PDB entry 7QDZ | electron microscopy, 3.60 A resolution | chains A and B of the 5 polymer chains in the assembly

# Chain A
Protein: Helicase SKI2W
From: Homo sapiens
Notes: EC 3.6.4.-
UniProtKB: Q15477 (SKIV2_HUMAN); residue numbers follow UniProt; this construct covers 1-1246
Amino-acid sequence (1246 residues; numbered 1 to 1246; the number before each row is that of its first residue):
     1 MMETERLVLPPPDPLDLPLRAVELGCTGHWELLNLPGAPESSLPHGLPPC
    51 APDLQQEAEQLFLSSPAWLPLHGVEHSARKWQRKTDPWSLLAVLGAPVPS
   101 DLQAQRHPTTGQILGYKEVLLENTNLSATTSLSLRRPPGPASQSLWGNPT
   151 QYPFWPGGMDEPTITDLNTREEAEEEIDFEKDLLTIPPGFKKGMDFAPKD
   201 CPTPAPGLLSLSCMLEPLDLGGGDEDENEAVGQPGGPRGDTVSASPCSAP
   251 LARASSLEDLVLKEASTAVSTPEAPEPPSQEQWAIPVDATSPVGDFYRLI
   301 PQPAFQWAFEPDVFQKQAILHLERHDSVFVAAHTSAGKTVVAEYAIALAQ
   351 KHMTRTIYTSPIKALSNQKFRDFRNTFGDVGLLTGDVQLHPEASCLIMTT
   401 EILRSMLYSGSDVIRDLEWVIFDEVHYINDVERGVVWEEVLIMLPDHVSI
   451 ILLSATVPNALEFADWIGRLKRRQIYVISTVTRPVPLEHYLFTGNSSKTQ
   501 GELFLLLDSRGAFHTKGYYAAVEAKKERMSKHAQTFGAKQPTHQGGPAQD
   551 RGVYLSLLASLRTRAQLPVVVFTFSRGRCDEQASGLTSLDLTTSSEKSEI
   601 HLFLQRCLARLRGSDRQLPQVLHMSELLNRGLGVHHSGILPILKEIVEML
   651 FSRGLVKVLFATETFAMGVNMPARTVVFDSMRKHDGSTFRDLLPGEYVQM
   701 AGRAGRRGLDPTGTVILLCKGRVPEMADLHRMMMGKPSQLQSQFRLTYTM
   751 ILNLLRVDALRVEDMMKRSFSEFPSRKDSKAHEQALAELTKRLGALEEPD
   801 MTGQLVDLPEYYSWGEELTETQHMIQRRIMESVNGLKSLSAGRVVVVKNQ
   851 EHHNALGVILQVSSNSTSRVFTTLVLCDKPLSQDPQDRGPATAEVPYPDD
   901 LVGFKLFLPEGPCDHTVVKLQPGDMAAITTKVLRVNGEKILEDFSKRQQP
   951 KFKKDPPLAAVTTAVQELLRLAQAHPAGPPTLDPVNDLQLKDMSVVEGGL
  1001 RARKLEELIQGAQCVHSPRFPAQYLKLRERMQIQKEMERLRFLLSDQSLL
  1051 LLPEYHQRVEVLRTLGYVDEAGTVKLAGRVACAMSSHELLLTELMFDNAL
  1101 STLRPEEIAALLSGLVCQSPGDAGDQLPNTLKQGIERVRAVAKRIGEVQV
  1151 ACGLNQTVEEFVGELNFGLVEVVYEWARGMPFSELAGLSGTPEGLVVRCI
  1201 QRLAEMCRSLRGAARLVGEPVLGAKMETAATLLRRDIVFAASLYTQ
Disordered / not traced: 202-204, 210-250, 264-280, 530-545
Swiss-Prot annotation at these positions:
  - motif: Asp423 to His426 (DEVH box)
  - binding site (ATP): Ala332 to Thr339
  - modified residue (Phosphoserine): Ser245, Ser256
What the authors report for this chain:
  - disease-associated variants - R888DEL (proposed by the authors, not directly observed)
  - disease-associated variants - E438K, W466G, R483C, Q1034DEL (citing earlier work)
  - mutagenesis - E424Q: abolished catalytic activity
  - disease-associated variants - V341G: abolished catalytic activity
  - disease-associated variants - A332P, E438K, R483C: decreased catalytic activity (proposed by the authors, not directly observed)

# Chain B
Protein: Tetratricopeptide repeat protein 37
From: Homo sapiens
UniProtKB: Q6PGP7 (TTC37_HUMAN); numbering as in UniProt (aligned over 1-1564)
Amino-acid sequence (1589 residues; numbered -24 to 1564; the number before each row is that of its first residue; numbers below 1 keep their minus sign (Met-24 is residue -24)):
   -24 MKHHHHHHHHHHSAGLEVLFQGPDSMSSKEVKTALKSARDAIRNKEYKEA
    26 LKHCKTVLKQEKNNYNAWVFIGVAAAELEQPDQAQSAYKKAAELEPDQLL
    76 AWQGLANLYEKYNHINAKDDLPGVYQKLLDLYESVDKQKWCDVCKKLVDL
   126 YYQEKKHLEVARTWHKLIKTRQEQGAENEELHQLWRKLTQFLAESTEDQN
   176 NETQQLLFTAFENALGLSDKIPSEDHQVLYRHFIQSLSKFPHESARLKKA
   226 CEGMINIYPTVQYPLEVLCLHLIESGNLTDEGQQYCCRLVEMDSKSGPGL
   276 IGLGIKALQDKKYEDAVRNLTEGLKESPVCTSGWYHLAEAQVKMHRPKEA
   326 VLSCSQALKIVDNLGASGNSLYQRNLCLHLKAEALIKLSDYDSSEEAIRT
   376 LDQISDADNIPGLLVLKSLAYRNKGSFDEAAKIMEDLLSSYPDLAEVHAL
   426 EALIHFTKKDYLQAEKCFQRALEKDTEVAEYHYQLGLTYWFMGEETRKDK
   476 TKALTHFLKAARLDTYMGKVFCYLGHYYRDVVGDKNRARGCYRKAFELDD
   526 TDAESGAAAVDLSVELEDMEMALAILTTVTQKASAGTAKWAWLRRGLYYL
   576 KAGQHSQAVADLQAALRADPKDFNCWESLGEAYLSRGGYTTALKSFTKAS
   626 ELNPESIYSVFKVAAIQQILGKYKEAVAQYQMIIKKKEDYVPALKGLGEC
   676 HLMMAKAALVDYLDGKAVDYIEKALEYFTCALQHRADVSCLWKLAGDACT
   726 CLYAVAPSKVNVHVLGVLLGQKEGKQVLKKNELLHLGGRCYGRALKLMST
   776 SNTWCDLGINYYRQAQHLAETGSNMNDLKELLEKSLHCLKKAVRLDSNNH
   826 LYWNALGVVACYSGIGNYALAQHCFIKSIQSEQINAVAWTNLGVLYLTNE
   876 NIEQAHEAFKMAQSLDPSYLMCWIGQALIAEAVGSYDTMDLFRHTTELNM
   926 HTEGALGYAYWVCTTLQDKSNRETELYQYNILQMNAIPAAQVILNKYVER
   976 IQNYAPAFTMLGYLNEHLQLKKEAANAYQRAILLLQTAEDQDTYNVAIRN
  1026 YGRLLCSTGEYDKAIQAFKSTPLEVLEDIIGFALALFMKGLYKESSKAYE
  1076 RALSIVESEQDKAHILTALAITEYKQGKTDVAKTLLFKCSILKEPTTESL
  1126 QALCALGLAMQDATLSKAALNELLKHIKHKDSNYQRCLLTSAIYALQGRS
  1176 VAVQKQISKAVHSNPGDPALWSLLSRVVAQYAQRNAKGGVVAGNVAHILD
  1226 SNHGKKALLYTAVNQLAMGSSSAEDEKNTALKTIQKAALLSPGDPAIWAG
  1276 LMAACHADDKLALVNNTQPKRIDLYLALLSAVSASIKDEKFFENYNQSLE
  1326 KWSLSQAVTGLIDTGRISEAETLCTKNLKSNPDQPAVILLLRQVQCKPLL
  1376 ESQKPLPDAVLEELQKTVMSNSTSVPAWQWLAHVYQSQGMMRAAEMCYRK
  1426 SLQLASQRGSWSGKLSSLLRLALLALKVCMANISNDHWPSLVQEATTEAL
  1476 KLCFCPLAVLLQALLQFKRKMGARETRRLLERVVYQPGYPKSIASTARWY
  1526 LLRHLYAKDDYELIDVLVNNAKTHGDTRALELNQRLSSQ
Disordered / not traced: -24 to 419
Sequence notes: initiating methionine (-24); expression tag (-23 to 0)
Swiss-Prot annotation at these positions:
  - modified residue: Ser2 (N-acetylserine)
What the authors report for this chain:
  - disease-associated variants - G673D, G721R, L761P: decreased stability (proposed by the authors, not directly observed)
  - disease-associated variants - L1485R, R1503C, L1505S (citing earlier work)
  - disease-associated variants - P1270A, D1283N: decreased binding to hSKI8 (proposed by the authors, not directly observed)

# Interface between chain A and chain B
Pairs across the interface (260; chain A residue first):
  Met2(A) - Arg1417(B)
  Glu3(A) - Arg1417(B)
  Thr4(A) - Met1415(B)
  Glu5(A) - Gly1414(B)
  Arg6(A) - Gly1414(B)  hydrogen bond (backbone-backbone)
  Arg6(A) - Met1416(B)
  Arg6(A) - Trp1463(B)
  Leu9(A) - Ala1456(B)
  Leu15(A) - Trp1524(B)
  Leu15(A) - Arg1528(B)
  Asp16(A) - Trp1524(B)
  Asp16(A) - Tyr1525(B)
  Leu17(A) - Thr1521(B)
  Leu17(A) - Tyr1525(B)
  Leu17(A) - Arg1553(B)
  Leu19(A) - Lys1452(B)  hydrogen bond (backbone-side chain)
  Ala21(A) - Leu1448(B)  hydrophobic
  Val22(A) - Val1289(B)  hydrophobic
  Leu24(A) - Leu1286(B)  hydrophobic
  Gly25(A) - Ala1242(B)
  Cys26(A) - Ala1242(B)  hydrogen bond (backbone-backbone)
  Cys26(A) - Ser1437(B)
  Thr27(A) - Ala1242(B)
  Thr27(A) - Met1243(B)
  Gly28(A) - Trp1436(B)
  Trp30(A) - Ser1441(B)
  Trp30(A) - Arg1445(B)
  Trp30(A) - Leu1482(B)  hydrophobic
  Glu31(A) - Pro1515(B)
  Glu31(A) - Ser1517(B)  hydrogen bond
  Leu32(A) - Leu1482(B)  hydrophobic
  Leu32(A) - Ser1517(B)  hydrogen bond (backbone-side chain)
  Leu32(A) - Ile1518(B)  hydrophobic
  Leu33(A) - Leu1288(B)  hydrophobic
  Ala38(A) - His1408(B)
  Pro39(A) - His1408(B)
  Pro39(A) - Arg1445(B)
  Glu40(A) - Lys1285(B)  salt bridge
  Glu40(A) - Leu1288(B)
  Ser41(A) - Lys1285(B)
  Ser42(A) - Lys1285(B)
  Pro44(A) - His1281(B)
  Pro44(A) - Thr1334(B)
  Pro44(A) - Pro1401(B)
  His45(A) - Trp1327(B)
  His45(A) - Ser1330(B)  hydrogen bond
  His45(A) - Thr1334(B)  hydrogen bond
  Gly46(A) - Trp1327(B)  hydrogen bond (backbone-side chain)
  Leu47(A) - Ala1242(B)  hydrophobic
  Leu47(A) - Trp1327(B)  hydrogen bond (backbone-side chain)
  Pro48(A) - Trp1327(B)
  Pro49(A) - Tyr1320(B)
  Pro49(A) - Ser1323(B)
  Pro49(A) - Leu1324(B)
  Pro49(A) - Trp1327(B)
  Cys50(A) - Leu1234(B)  hydrophobic
  Cys50(A) - Tyr1235(B)  hydrophobic
  Cys50(A) - Tyr1320(B)  hydrogen bond (backbone-side chain)
  Ala51(A) - Arg1201(B)
  Ala51(A) - Gln1205(B)  hydrogen bond (backbone-side chain)
  Ala51(A) - Tyr1235(B)
  Ala51(A) - Tyr1320(B)
  Pro52(A) - Arg1201(B)  hydrogen bond (backbone-side chain)
  Pro52(A) - Gln1205(B)
  Pro52(A) - Phe1317(B)  hydrophobic
  Pro52(A) - Tyr1320(B)
  Asp53(A) - Gln1205(B)
  Asp53(A) - Tyr1206(B)
  Leu54(A) - Ser1166(B)
  Leu54(A) - Ala1167(B)  hydrophobic
  Gln55(A) - Ala1167(B)
  Gln55(A) - Ala1170(B)
  Gln55(A) - Leu1171(B)
  Glu57(A) - Phe1317(B)
  Ala58(A) - Leu1163(B)  hydrophobic
  Gln60(A) - Lys1315(B)
  Gln60(A) - Phe1316(B)
  Phe62(A) - Ile1096(B)
  Phe62(A) - Gln1126(B)
  Phe62(A) - Ala1130(B)  hydrophobic
  Phe62(A) - Leu1164(B)  hydrophobic
  Leu63(A) - Lys1100(B)
  Leu63(A) - Ala1130(B)
  Leu63(A) - Leu1131(B)
  Ser64(A) - Phe1062(B)
  Ser64(A) - Lys1100(B)
  Ser65(A) - Phe1062(B)
  Pro66(A) - Leu1059(B)  hydrophobic
  Pro66(A) - Phe1062(B)
  Pro66(A) - Tyr1074(B)
  Trp68(A) - Ile1096(B)
  Trp68(A) - Glu1123(B)
  Trp68(A) - Gln1126(B)
  Leu69(A) - Thr1092(B)
  Leu69(A) - Ala1093(B)  hydrophobic
  Pro70(A) - His1089(B)
  Pro70(A) - Glu1123(B)
  Leu71(A) - Ile1055(B)  hydrophobic
  Leu71(A) - Asp1086(B)
  Leu71(A) - Ile1090(B)  hydrophobic
  His72(A) - Ile1055(B)
  His72(A) - Leu1059(B)
  His72(A) - Tyr1074(B)  hydrogen bond
  Val74(A) - Glu991(B)
  Glu75(A) - Lys944(B)
  Glu75(A) - Tyr988(B)
  Glu75(A) - His992(B)  salt bridge
  His76(A) - Glu1052(B)  salt bridge
  His76(A) - Asp1086(B)  salt bridge
  Ala78(A) - Gln942(B)
  Arg79(A) - Gln942(B)  hydrogen bond (backbone-side chain)
  Arg79(A) - Tyr988(B)
  Arg79(A) - Asn1025(B)
  Arg79(A) - Arg1028(B)
  Trp81(A) - Cys938(B)  hydrophobic
  Trp81(A) - Gln942(B)
  Trp81(A) - Thr984(B)  hydrogen bond
  Trp81(A) - Met985(B)
  Trp81(A) - Tyr988(B)  hydrophobic
  Gln82(A) - Tyr979(B)  hydrogen bond
  Gln82(A) - Pro981(B)
  Arg83(A) - Glu906(B)  salt bridge
  Arg83(A) - Phe917(B)
  Arg83(A) - Gly932(B)
  Arg83(A) - Tyr935(B)
  Lys84(A) - Tyr979(B)
  Thr85(A) - Leu903(B)
  Thr85(A) - Glu928(B)
  Asp86(A) - Glu928(B)  hydrogen bond (backbone-side chain)
  Pro87(A) - Val869(B)
  Pro87(A) - Leu872(B)  hydrophobic
  Pro87(A) - Thr873(B)
  Trp88(A) - Cys836(B)  hydrophobic
  Trp88(A) - Thr873(B)
  Ser89(A) - His926(B)
  Leu90(A) - Val869(B)  hydrophobic
  Leu90(A) - Met896(B)
  Leu90(A) - Gly900(B)
  Leu91(A) - Val833(B)  hydrophobic
  Leu91(A) - Cys836(B)  hydrophobic
  Leu91(A) - Asn866(B)
  Leu91(A) - Val869(B)  hydrophobic
  Ala92(A) - Val862(B)
  Ala92(A) - Asn866(B)  hydrogen bond (backbone-side chain)
  Ala92(A) - Tyr894(B)
  Val93(A) - Arg788(B)
  Val93(A) - Val833(B)  hydrophobic
  Ala96(A) - Lys718(B)
  Ala96(A) - Asn777(B)
  Ala96(A) - Asp781(B)  hydrogen bond (backbone-side chain)
  Pro97(A) - Lys718(B)
  Pro97(A) - Asn777(B)  hydrogen bond (backbone-side chain)
  Val98(A) - Cys715(B)  hydrophobic
  Val98(A) - Lys718(B)
  Pro99(A) - Asn777(B)
  Ser100(A) - Cys715(B)
  Leu102(A) - Val666(B)  hydrophobic
  Leu102(A) - Arg710(B)
  Arg106(A) - Glu602(B)  salt bridge
  Thr109(A) - Asp536(B)  hydrogen bond
  Thr110(A) - Asn599(B)
  Gln112(A) - Asn599(B)
  Tyr116(A) - Tyr633(B)
  Tyr116(A) - Tyr665(B)  hydrogen bond
  Tyr116(A) - Arg710(B)  hydrogen bond (backbone-side chain)
  Glu118(A) - Val713(B)
  Glu118(A) - Ser714(B)  hydrogen bond (side chain-backbone)
  Glu118(A) - Met773(B)
  Leu120(A) - Met773(B)  hydrophobic
  Thr130(A) - Glu857(B)
  Leu134(A) - Gly612(B)
  Arg135(A) - Arg611(B)
  Arg135(A) - Gly612(B)
  Pro138(A) - Tyr614(B)  hydrophobic
  Pro138(A) - Ile644(B)
  Ser142(A) - Lys647(B)
  Thr150(A) - Pro892(B)
  Tyr152(A) - Ile859(B)
  Ala173(A) - Arg819(B)
  Glu174(A) - Arg819(B)
  Glu175(A) - Arg819(B)
  Glu175(A) - Ser822(B)  hydrogen bond
  Ile177(A) - Arg819(B)
  Ile177(A) - Ser822(B)
  Phe179(A) - Lys815(B)
  Leu183(A) - His848(B)
  Leu184(A) - His848(B)
  Leu184(A) - Ile851(B)
  Leu184(A) - Lys852(B)
  Leu184(A) - Gln855(B)
  Thr185(A) - Gln847(B)
  Ile186(A) - Ile851(B)
  Pro187(A) - Ile851(B)
  Pro187(A) - Tyr871(B)
  Pro188(A) - Gln855(B)
  Pro188(A) - Trp864(B)
  Phe190(A) - Glu882(B)
  Phe190(A) - Ala883(B)
  Lys192(A) - Gln879(B)  hydrogen bond (backbone-side chain)
  Gly193(A) - Gln847(B)
  Gly193(A) - Gln879(B)
  Met194(A) - Gln847(B)
  Met194(A) - Tyr871(B)  hydrophobic
  Met194(A) - Asn874(B)
  Met194(A) - Asn876(B)
  Phe196(A) - Tyr843(B)
  Phe196(A) - Ala844(B)
  Phe196(A) - Gln847(B)
  Phe196(A) - Leu870(B)  hydrophobic
  Phe196(A) - Asn874(B)
  Lys199(A) - Asn842(B)
  Pro206(A) - His812(B)
  Leu209(A) - Arg764(B)
  Leu209(A) - Lys771(B)  hydrogen bond (backbone-side chain)
  Glu258(A) - Arg512(B)
  Asp259(A) - Arg512(B)
  Leu262(A) - Arg512(B)
  Leu262(A) - Gly515(B)
  Leu262(A) - Cys516(B)
  Leu262(A) - Arg518(B)
  Leu262(A) - Lys519(B)
  Arg298(A) - Ser559(B)
  Leu299(A) - Ser559(B)
  Pro301(A) - Ala560(B)
  Gln302(A) - Arg592(B)  hydrogen bond (backbone-side chain)
  Leu348(A) - Arg592(B)
  Lys351(A) - Arg592(B)
  His352(A) - Gln588(B)  hydrogen bond
  His352(A) - Tyr608(B)
  Met353(A) - Thr616(B)
  Met353(A) - Lys619(B)
  Thr354(A) - Tyr608(B)
  Thr354(A) - Thr616(B)
  Arg355(A) - Thr615(B)  hydrogen bond
  Ser394(A) - Lys619(B)  hydrogen bond
  Arg415(A) - Arg611(B)
  Arg415(A) - Gly613(B)
  Arg415(A) - Tyr614(B)
  Asp416(A) - Gly613(B)
  Asp416(A) - Tyr614(B)  hydrogen bond (side chain-backbone)
  Asp416(A) - Thr615(B)  hydrogen bond
  Glu418(A) - Gln588(B)  hydrogen bond
  Val1074(A) - Ser889(B)  hydrogen bond (backbone-side chain)
  Lys1075(A) - Ser889(B)
  Leu1076(A) - Ser889(B)
  Arg1079(A) - Ser889(B)  hydrogen bond (side chain-backbone)
  Arg1079(A) - Pro892(B)
  Arg1215(A) - His919(B)
  Leu1216(A) - Pro892(B)  hydrophobic
  Leu1216(A) - Trp898(B)
  Val1217(A) - Trp898(B)
  Gly1218(A) - Trp898(B)
  Gly1218(A) - His919(B)
  Pro1220(A) - Asp915(B)
  Pro1220(A) - His919(B)
  Pro1220(A) - Met959(B)
  Val1221(A) - Asp915(B)
  Val1221(A) - Tyr954(B)  hydrophobic
  Ala1224(A) - Met959(B)  hydrophobic
  Lys1225(A) - Tyr954(B)
Other interface residues (no listed pair), chain A (164 interface residues in all): Met1, Val8, Pro18, His29, Leu43, Gln56, Glu59, Leu61, Ala67, Gly73, Ser77, Leu94, Gly95, Ala104, Gly111, Ile113, Thr129, Arg136, Glu171, Glu176, Glu180, Ala205, Ser255, Val261, Lys263, Ile300, Glu323
Other interface residues (no listed pair), chain B (208 interface residues in all): Asp509, Trp601, Ser610, Leu645, Pro667, Leu719, Thr775, Ile784, Lys816, Val818, Leu820, Asp821, Leu826, Trp828, Asn829, Leu831, Ile840, Leu845, Ile854, Gln888, Leu890, Ser893, Ile899, Arg918, Leu931, Thr939, Leu1051, Met1063, Ala1127, Leu1133, Ala1134, Gln1160, Val1178, Ala1204, Val1238, Leu1241, Gly1244, Ser1245, Ala1271, Ala1274, Ala1278, Ala1282, Asn1291, Gln1331, Leu1365, Ala1418, Met1455, Leu1485

# Overview
Chain A and chain B form an interface of 164 and 208 residues respectively; the contacts include 36 hydrogen
bonds and 6 salt bridges. Polar contacts include Glu40(A)-Lys1285(B), Glu75(A)-His992(B) and
His76(A)-Glu1052(B). The paper reports that A332P, E438K and R483C of chain A reduce catalytic activity;
G673D, G721R and L761P of chain B reduce stability; 10 substitutions were tested in all.
Here chain A is Helicase SKI2W and chain B is Tetratricopeptide repeat protein 37, both from Homo sapiens.
Entry 7QDZ (80S-bound human SKI complex in the closed state) was determined by electron microscopy, deposited
together with 7QDY, 7QE0, 7QDR and 7QDS.
